6MUR - chains H and F of the 8 polymer chains in the assembly; structure by electron microscopy, 3.10 A resolution.

Chain H:
Molecule: 40-nt RNA strand
Sequence (40 nucleotides; numbered 1 to 40; the number before each row is that of its first residue):
     1 CCCUGGCGCCCAAUACGCAAACCGCCUCUGCCCGCGGGCG
Not modelled in the structure: 1-16, 36-40

Chain F:
Name: Uncharacterized protein
From: Thermococcus onnurineus (strain NA1)
UniProtKB: B6YWC2 (B6YWC2_THEON); residue numbers follow UniProt; this construct covers 1-397
Amino-acid sequence (403 residues; row label = number of the first residue in the row):
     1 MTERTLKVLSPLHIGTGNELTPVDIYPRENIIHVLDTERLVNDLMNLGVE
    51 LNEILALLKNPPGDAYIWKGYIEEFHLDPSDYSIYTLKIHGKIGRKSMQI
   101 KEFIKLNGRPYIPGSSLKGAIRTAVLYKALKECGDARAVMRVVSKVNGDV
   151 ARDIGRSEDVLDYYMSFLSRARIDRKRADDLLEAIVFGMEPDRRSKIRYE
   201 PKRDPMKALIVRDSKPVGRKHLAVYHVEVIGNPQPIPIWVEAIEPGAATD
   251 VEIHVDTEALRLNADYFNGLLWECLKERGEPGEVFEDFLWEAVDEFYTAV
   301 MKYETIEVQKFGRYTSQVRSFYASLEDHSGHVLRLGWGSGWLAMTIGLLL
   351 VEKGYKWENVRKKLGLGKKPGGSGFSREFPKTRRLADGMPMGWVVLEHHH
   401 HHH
Not modelled in the structure: 49, 63-64, 92-94, 134, 157-158, 170-174, 312-315, 370-371, 398-403
Differences from the reference sequence: expression tag (398-403)
From the paper describing this entry:
  - binding site for the 38-nt RNA strand: Lys118, Arg122

Interface between chain H and chain F:
Pairs across the interface - 14 pairs, chain H then chain F:
  G17(H) - Arg95(F)  salt bridge to the phosphate
  C18(H) - Arg95(F)  salt bridge to the phosphate
  C18(H) - Ser97(F)  hydrogen bond to the phosphate
  C18(H) - Pro235(F)  hydrogen bond to the base
  C18(H) - Ile236(F)  base contact
  C18(H) - Pro237(F)  base contact
  A19(H) - Ser97(F)  phosphate contact
  A19(H) - Met98(F)  phosphate contact
  A19(H) - Ile236(F)  base contact
  A19(H) - Ile238(F)  base contact
  C23(H) - Arg175(F)  sugar contact
  U27(H) - Arg198(F)  hydrogen bond to the phosphate
  C28(H) - Arg198(F)  salt bridge to the phosphate
  C28(H) - Lys202(F)  hydrogen bond to the sugar
Also at the interface, not in a pair above, chain F (14 interface residues in all): Gln99, Pro201, Gln234, Trp239

In short:
Chain H and chain F form an interface of 6 and 14 residues respectively; the contacts include 4 hydrogen bonds
and 3 salt bridges. Polar pairs include C18(H)-Pro235(F), C28(H)-Lys202(F) and C18(H)-Ser97(F). The paper
reports a binding site for the 38-nt RNA strand at Lys118(F) and Arg122(F).
Here chain H is a 40-nt RNA strand and chain F is Uncharacterized protein (Thermococcus onnurineus (strain
NA1)). Entry 6MUR (Cryo-EM structure of Csm-crRNA-target RNA ternary complex in type III-A CRISPR-Cas system)
was determined by electron microscopy (same publication as 6MUA, 6MUU, 6MUS and 6MUT).
